7NHU - chains A and B; structure by X-ray diffraction, 1.40 A resolution.

[Chain A]
Name: Insulin
UniProtKB: P01308 (INS_HUMAN); residues 1-21 here correspond to UniProt positions 90-110 (UniProt number = residue number + 89)
Amino-acid sequence (21 residues; each row starts with the number of its first residue):
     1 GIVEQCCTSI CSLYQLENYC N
Disulfide bonds: Cys6-Cys11

[Chain B]
Name: Insulin
Notes: engineered mutation(s): des30
UniProtKB: P01308 (INS_HUMAN); residues 1-29 here correspond to UniProt positions 25-53 (UniProt number = residue number + 24)
Amino-acid sequence (29 residues; each row starts with the number of its first residue):
     1 FVNQHLCGSH LVEALYLVCG ERGFFYTPK

[Chain A / chain B interface]
Disulfides between the chains: Cys7(A)-Cys7(B), Cys20(A)-Cys19(B)
Residue-residue contacts (38; chain A residue first):
  Ile2(A) with Leu11(B), hydrophobic; Leu15(B), hydrophobic
  Val3(A) with Pro28(B)
  Cys6(A) with Gln4(B); His5(B); Leu6(B), hydrogen bond (backbone-backbone); Leu11(B), hydrophobic
  Cys7(A) with His5(B); Leu6(B); Cys7(B), disulfide
  Thr8(A) with His5(B), hydrogen bond (backbone-side chain)
  Ser9(A) with His5(B)
  Ile10(A) with Asn3(B); Gln4(B); His5(B)
  Cys11(A) with Val2(B); Asn3(B); Gln4(B), hydrogen bond (backbone-backbone); Leu6(B), hydrophobic
  Ser12(A) with Val2(B); Asn3(B)
  Leu13(A) with Val2(B); Val18(B), hydrophobic
  Leu16(A) with Val2(B), hydrophobic; Leu11(B), hydrophobic; Leu15(B)
  Glu17(A) with Val18(B); Arg22(B), salt bridge
  Tyr19(A) with Leu15(B), hydrophobic; Phe24(B); Phe25(B), hydrogen bond (backbone-backbone)
  Cys20(A) with Cys19(B), disulfide; Arg22(B); Gly23(B)
  Asn21(A) with Arg22(B), hydrogen bond (side chain-backbone); Gly23(B), hydrogen bond (backbone-backbone); Phe24(B); Phe25(B)
Also at the interface, not in a pair above, chain A (16 interface residues in all): Asn18
Also at the interface, not in a pair above, chain B (18 interface residues in all): Ala14, Tyr26, Thr27

[Overview]
16 residues of chain A face 18 of chain B across their interface, with 2 disulfide bonds, 6 hydrogen bonds and
1 salt bridge. Polar pairs include Glu17(A)-Arg22(B), Thr8(A)-His5(B) and Asn21(A)-Arg22(B).
Here chain A is Insulin and chain B is Insulin. Entry 7NHU (Crystal structure of desB30 insulin produced by
cell free protein synthesis) was determined by X-ray diffraction.
